PDB entry 7DCJ | X-ray diffraction, 2.00 A resolution | chains A and C of the 4 polymer chains in the assembly

# Chain A
Name: Heat shock factor protein 1
Organism: Homo sapiens
UniProt: Q00613 (HSF1_HUMAN); residues 15-120 here = UniProt positions 15-120
Sequence (113 residues; numbered 8 to 120; the number before each row is that of its first residue):
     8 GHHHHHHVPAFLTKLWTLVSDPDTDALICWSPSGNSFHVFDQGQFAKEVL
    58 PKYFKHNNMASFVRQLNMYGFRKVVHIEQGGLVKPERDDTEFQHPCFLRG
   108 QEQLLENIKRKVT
Not modelled in the structure: 8-14, 83-92, 119-120
Sequence notes: expression tag (8-14)
Bound ions: Na+: Leu-25, Val-26, Asp-28, Thr-31, Asp-32, Ile-35
Swiss-Prot annotation at these positions:
  - modified residue (N6-acetyllysine): Lys-80, Lys-91, Lys-118
  - cross-link: Lys-91 (Glycyl lysine isopeptide (Lys-Gly) (interchain with G-Cter in SUMO2))
  - mutagenesis: Leu-22 (L22A: Inhibits HSE DNA-binding activity and transcriptional activation), Lys-80 (K80Q: Loss of nuclear stress bodies localization. Loss of DNA-binding and transcriptional activities upon heat shock. No change in homotrimerization upon heat shock ...), Lys-91 (K91R: No effect on sumoylation), Lys-118 (K118Q: Loss of nuclear stress bodies localization. No change in protein abundance; K118R: No change in nuclear stress bodies localization), Thr-120 (T120A: No effect on binding HSE nor on transcriptional activity)
Reported in the primary citation:
  - binding site for the 14-nt DNA strand (chain C): Arg-71, Asn-74
  - binding site for the 14-nt DNA strand: Arg-117
  - self-association interface (contacts with another copy of this molecule): Lys-62

# Chain C
Molecule: 14-nt DNA strand
Organism: Homo sapiens
Sequence (14 nucleotides; row label = number of the first residue in the row):
     1 GCCGAATATTCGGC
Not modelled in the structure: 14

# Interface between chain A and chain C
Pairs across the interface - 9 pairs, chain A then chain C:
  Lys-62(A) with DT9(C), hydrogen bond to the phosphate; DT10(C), salt bridge to the phosphate
  Arg-71(A) with DC3(C), base contact; DG4(C), hydrogen bond to the base
  Asn-74(A) with DC2(C), phosphate contact; DC3(C), phosphate contact
  Arg-79(A) with DC2(C), salt bridge to the phosphate
  Lys-80(A) with DG1(C), sugar contact; DC2(C), hydrogen bond to the phosphate
Interface residues without a listed pair, chain A (7 interface residues in all): Met-75, Phe-99
Interface residues without a listed pair, chain C (7 interface residues in all): DA5

# Overview
Chain A and chain C each contribute 7 residues to their interface, with 3 hydrogen bonds and 2 salt bridges.
Polar pairs include Arg-71(A)/DG4(C), Lys-62(A)/DT9(C) and Lys-80(A)/DC2(C). The paper reports a binding site
for the 14-nt DNA strand (chain C) at Arg-71(A) and Asn-74(A); a binding site for the 14-nt DNA strand at
Arg-117(A).
Here chain A is Heat shock factor protein 1 and chain C is a 14-nt DNA strand, both from Homo sapiens. Entry
7DCJ (Crystal structure of HSF1 DNA-binding domain in complex with 2-site HSE DNA in the head-to-head
orientation) was determined by X-ray diffraction, deposited together with 7DCS, 7DCT and 7DCU.
